Entry 2WNC (X-ray diffraction, 2.20 A resolution); this record covers chains A and B of the 5 polymer chains in the assembly.

[Chain A (and B)]
Molecule: Soluble acetylcholine receptor
Source organism: Aplysia californica
Notes: chain B of this document is another copy of the same molecule, construct and numbering; everything in this record applies to it too
Reference sequence: Q8WSF8 (Q8WSF8_APLCA); residues 1-219 here correspond to UniProt positions 18-236 (UniProt number = residue number + 17)
Sequence (227 residues; each row starts with the number of its first residue; numbers below 1 keep their minus sign (Tyr-7 is residue -7)):
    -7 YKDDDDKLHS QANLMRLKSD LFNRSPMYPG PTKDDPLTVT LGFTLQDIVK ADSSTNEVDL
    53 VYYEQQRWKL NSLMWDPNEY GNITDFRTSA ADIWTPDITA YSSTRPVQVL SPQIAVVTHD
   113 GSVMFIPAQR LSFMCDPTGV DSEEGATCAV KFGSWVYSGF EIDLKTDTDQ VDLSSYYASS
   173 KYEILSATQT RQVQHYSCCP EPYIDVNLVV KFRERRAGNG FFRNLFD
Not modelled in the structure: -7 to -5, 211-219 (chain B: -7 to -5, 209-219)
Differences from the reference sequence: expression tag (-7 to 0)
Disulfide bonds: Cys127-Cys140, Cys190-Cys191
Residues lining bound ligands:
  - tropisetron (TKT; (3-endo)-8-methyl-8-azabicyclo[3.2.1]oct-3-yl 1H-indole-3-carboxylate), molecule 1: Tyr55, Gln57, Met116, Ile118
  - tropisetron (TKT), molecule 2: Tyr93, Ser146, Trp147, Tyr188, Cys190, Cys191, Tyr195
What the authors report for this chain:
  - binding site for tropisetron: Thr36, Tyr55, Gln57, Tyr93, Met116, Ile118, Trp147, Asp164, Tyr188, Cys190, Tyr195
  - conformationally variable residues (loop rearrangement, side-chain flip): Tyr55, Gln57, Met116, Cys190

[Chain A / chain B interface]
Pairs across the interface - 53 pairs, chain A then chain B:
  Asp-4(A) with Asn63(B), hydrogen bond
  Lys-1(A) with Asp26(B); Asp27(B)
  Ser2(A) with Asp26(B)
  Gln3(A) with Tyr20(B); Asp27(B), hydrogen bond
  Leu6(A) with Pro21(B), hydrophobic; Thr24(B)
  Met7(A) with Pro18(B); Met19(B); Pro21(B)
  Gln38(A) with Tyr93(B), hydrogen bond (side chain-backbone); Met126(B)
  Asp39(A) with Met126(B)
  Val41(A) with Thr47(B); Glu49(B)
  Val53(A) with Ser95(B); Thr96(B); Met126(B), hydrophobic
  Tyr55(A) with Trp147(B), hydrophobic
  Asn74(A) with Lys25(B), hydrogen bond (backbone-side chain)
  Arg79(A) with Val148(B), hydrogen bond (side chain-backbone); Tyr149(B); Glu153(B), salt bridge
  Gln100(A) with Arg97(B); Pro98(B)
  Val101(A) with Pro98(B)
  Leu102(A) with Thr91(B); Ser95(B); Arg97(B); Pro98(B)
  Ser103(A) with Trp147(B)
  Pro104(A) with Asp89(B); Thr91(B); Trp147(B)
  Ile106(A) with Asp89(B); Val148(B), hydrophobic
  Ile118(A) with Trp147(B), hydrogen bond (backbone-side chain)
  Ala120(A) with Trp147(B), hydrophobic
  Arg122(A) with Glu49(B), salt bridge; Thr96(B), hydrogen bond (side chain-backbone); Arg97(B)
  Tyr169(A) with Met126(B); Cys127(B), hydrogen bond (side chain-backbone); Asp128(B), hydrogen bond (side chain-backbone)
  Ser171(A) with Asn48(B), hydrogen bond (backbone-side chain); Asp128(B)
  Lys173(A) with Ser45(B), hydrogen bond (side chain-backbone); Ser46(B); Thr47(B); Asn48(B)
  Arg207(A) with Asn48(B); Asp128(B), salt bridge
Other interface residues (no listed pair), chain A (31 interface residues in all): Lys10, Lys42, Ile75, Val108, Ser172
Other interface residues (no listed pair), chain B (35 interface residues in all): Gly22, Pro28, Ser64, Ser94, Thr130, Ser150, Tyr195

[In short]
The interface between chain A and chain B involves 31 residues on one side and 35 on the other; the contacts
include 11 hydrogen bonds and 3 salt bridges. Polar pairs include Arg79(A)-Glu153(B), Arg122(A)-Glu49(B) and
Arg207(A)-Asp128(B). The paper reports a binding site for tropisetron at Thr36(A), Tyr55(A) and Gln57(A) among
others; conformational variability at Tyr55(A), Gln57(A) and Met116(A) among others.
Chain A and chain B are both Soluble acetylcholine receptor (Aplysia californica); the structure, Crystal
structure of Aplysia ACHBP in complex with tropisetron, was determined by X-ray diffraction (same publication
as 2WN9, 2WNJ and 2WNL).
